PDB entry 6A83 | X-ray diffraction, 2.60 A resolution | chain A

[Chain A]
Protein: Phosphoethanolamine transferase EptC
From: Escherichia coli
Notes: EC 2.7.-.-
UniProt: P0CB39 (EPTC_ECOLI); residue numbers follow UniProt; this construct covers 205-577
Amino-acid sequence (394 residues; row label = number of the first residue in the row):
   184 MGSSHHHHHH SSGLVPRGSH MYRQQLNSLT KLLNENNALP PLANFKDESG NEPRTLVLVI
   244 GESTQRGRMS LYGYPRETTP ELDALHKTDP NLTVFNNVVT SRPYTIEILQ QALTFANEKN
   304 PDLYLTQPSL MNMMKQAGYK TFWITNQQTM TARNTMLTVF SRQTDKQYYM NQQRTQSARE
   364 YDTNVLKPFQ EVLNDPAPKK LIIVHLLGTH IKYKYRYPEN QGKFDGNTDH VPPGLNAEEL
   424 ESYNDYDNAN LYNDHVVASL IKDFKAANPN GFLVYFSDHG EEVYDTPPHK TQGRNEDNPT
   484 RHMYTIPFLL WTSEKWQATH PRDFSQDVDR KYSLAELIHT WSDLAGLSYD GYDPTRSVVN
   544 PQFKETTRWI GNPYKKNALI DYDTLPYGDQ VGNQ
Not modelled in the structure: 184-220
Construct notes: initiating methionine (184); expression tag (185-204)
Ion coordination: Zn2+: Glu245, Thr288, Asp461, His462; Na+: Thr297, Ala299, Ala518

[Overview]
Glu245, Thr288, Asp461 and His462 form the Zn2+ site. Thr297, Ala299 and Ala518 form the Na+ site.
Chain A is Phosphoethanolamine transferase EptC (Escherichia coli); the structure, Crystal structure of the
C-terminal periplasmic domain of EcEptC from Escherichia coli complex with Zn, was determined by X-ray
diffraction (same publication as 6A82).
